PDB entry 6J68 | X-ray diffraction, 2.50 A resolution | chains A and C

[Chain A]
Protein: Protein KIBRA
Organism: Mus musculus
UniProtKB: Q5SXA9 (KIBRA_MOUSE); residues 5-132 here = UniProt positions 5-132
Sequence (134 residues; each row starts with the number of its first residue; numbers below 1 keep their minus sign (Gly-1 is residue -1)):
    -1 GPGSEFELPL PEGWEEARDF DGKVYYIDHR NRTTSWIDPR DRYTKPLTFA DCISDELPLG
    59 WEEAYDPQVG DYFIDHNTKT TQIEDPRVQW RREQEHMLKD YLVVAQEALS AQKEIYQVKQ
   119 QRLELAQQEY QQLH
Disordered / not traced: -1 to 4, 128-132
Differences from the reference sequence: expression tag (-1 to 4)
Reported in the primary citation:
  - mutagenesis - I35D (50 fold): decreased binding to PTPN14 PY12

[Chain C]
Protein: Peptide from Serine/threonine-protein kinase LATS1
Organism: Mus musculus
Notes: EC 2.7.11.1
UniProtKB: Q8BYR2 (LATS1_MOUSE); residue numbers follow UniProt; this construct covers 545-568
Sequence (28 residues; row label = number of the first residue in the row):
   541 GPGSVAEAPS YQGPPPPYPK HLLHQNPS
Disordered / not traced: 541-545, 565-568
Differences from the reference sequence: expression tag (541-544)
UniProt features mapped onto this chain:
  - motif: Pro555 to Tyr558 (PPxY motif 2)
Reported in the primary citation:
  - mutagenesis - G553DEL (Kd 17 nM): increased binding to Protein KIBRA (chain A)
  - mutagenesis - G553E: decreased binding to KIBRA
  - mutagenesis - G553DEL: decreased signaling

[Interface between chain A and chain C]
Pairs across the interface (35):
  Asp17(A) with Pro556(C)
  Tyr23(A) with Pro555(C), hydrophobic; Pro556(C)
  Ile25(A) with Tyr558(C), hydrophobic
  Asp26(A) with Tyr558(C)
  His27(A) with Tyr558(C), hydrogen bond; Leu562(C)
  Arg30(A) with Tyr558(C); Leu563(C), hydrogen bond (side chain-backbone)
  Thr31(A) with Tyr558(C)
  Thr32(A) with Pro556(C), hydrogen bond (side chain-backbone); Pro557(C); Tyr558(C)
  Ser33(A) with Pro555(C)
  Trp34(A) with Tyr551(C); Gly553(C), hydrogen bond (side chain-backbone); Pro554(C); Pro555(C), hydrophobic
  Asp64(A) with Pro549(C)
  Val67(A) with Ala546(C); Glu547(C)
  Tyr70(A) with Ala548(C), hydrophobic; Pro549(C)
  Ile72(A) with Tyr551(C), hydrophobic
  His74(A) with Tyr551(C), hydrogen bond
  Lys77(A) with Tyr551(C)
  Thr78(A) with Tyr551(C)
  Thr79(A) with Ala548(C); Pro549(C), hydrogen bond (side chain-backbone); Ser550(C); Tyr551(C)
  Gln80(A) with Ala548(C)
  Ile81(A) with Ala546(C); Glu547(C); Ala548(C)
Other interface residues (no listed pair), chain A (21 interface residues in all): Asp73
Interface features reported in the paper:
  - residue pairs: Trp34(A)-Gly553(C) (hydrogen bond)

[In short]
The interface between chain A and chain C involves 21 residues on one side and 14 on the other, with 6
hydrogen bonds. Polar contacts include His27(A)-Tyr558(C), Arg30(A)-Leu563(C) and Thr32(A)-Pro556(C). The
paper describes a hydrogen bond between Trp34(A) and Gly553(C). The paper reports that I35D of chain A reduces
binding to PTPN14 PY12; G553DEL of chain C increases binding to Protein KIBRA (chain A).
Chain A is Protein KIBRA and chain C is Peptide from Serine/threonine-protein kinase LATS1, both from Mus
musculus; the structure, Structure of KIBRA and LATS1 Complex, was determined by X-ray diffraction (same
publication as 6JJW, 6JJX, 6JJY and 6JJZ).
